PDB entry 7BOG | electron microscopy, 2.75 A resolution | chains A and E of the 13 polymer chains in the assembly

# Chain A
Molecule: 16S rRNA
Organism: Escherichia coli (strain K12)
Sequence (1542 nucleotides; row label = number of the first residue in the row):
     1 AAAUUGAAGAGUUUGAUCAUGGCUCAGAUUGAACGCUGGCGGCAGGCCUA
    51 ACACAUGCAAGUCGAACGGUAACAGGAAGAAGCUUGCUUCUUUGCUGACG
   101 AGUGGCGGACGGGUGAGUAAUGUCUGGGAAACUGCCUGAUGGAGGGGGAU
   151 AACUACUGGAAACGGUAGCUAAUACCGCAUAACGUCGCAAGACCAAAGAG
   201 GGGGACCUUCGGGCCUCUUGCCAUCGGAUGUGCCCAGAUGGGAUUAGCUA
   251 GUAGGUGGGGUAACGGCUCACCUAGGCGACGAUCCCUAGCUGGUCUGAGA
   301 GGAUGACCAGCCACACUGGAACUGAGACACGGUCCAGACUCCUACGGGAG
   351 GCAGCAGUGGGGAAUAUUGCACAAUGGGCGCAAGCCUGAUGCAGCCAUGC
   401 CGCGUGUAUGAAGAAGGCCUUCGGGUUGUAAAGUACUUUCAGCGGGGAGG
   451 AAGGGAGUAAAGUUAAUACCUUUGCUCAUUGACGUUACCCGCAGAAGAAG
   501 CACCGGCUAACUCCGUGCCAGCAGCCXCGGUAAUACGGAGGGUGCAAGCG
   551 UUAAUCGGAAUUACUGGGCGUAAAGCGCACGCAGGCGGUUUGUUAAGUCA
   601 GAUGUGAAAUCCCCGGGCUCAACCUGGGAACUGCAUCUGAUACUGGCAAG
   651 CUUGAGUCUCGUAGAGGGGGGUAGAAUUCCAGGUGUAGCGGUGAAAUGCG
   701 UAGAGAUCUGGAGGAAUACCGGUGGCGAAGGCGGCCCCCUGGACGAAGAC
   751 UGACGCUCAGGUGCGAAAGCGUGGGGAGCAAACAGGAUUAGAUACCCUGG
   801 UAGUCCACGCCGUAAACGAUGUCGACUUGGAGGUUGUGCCCUUGAGGCGU
   851 GGCUUCCGGAGCUAACGCGUUAAGUCGACCGCCUGGGGAGUACGGCCGCA
   901 AGGUUAAAACUCAAAUGAAUUGACGGGGGCCCGCACAAGCGGUGGAGCAU
   951 GUGGUUUAAUUCGAUGXAACGCGAAGAACCUUACCUGGUCUUGACAUCCA
  1001 CGGAAGUUUUCAGAGAUGAGAAUGUGCCUUCGGGAACCGUGAGACAGGUG
  1051 CUGCAUGGCUGUCGUCAGCUCGUGUUGUGAAAUGUUGGGUUAAGUCCCGC
  1101 AACGAGCGCAACCCUUAUCCUUUGUUGCCAGCGGUCCGGCCGGGAACUCA
  1151 AAGGAGACUGCCAGUGAUAAACUGGAGGAAGGUGGGGAUGACGUCAAGUC
  1201 AUCAUGGCCCUUACGACCAGGGCUACACACGUGCUACAAUGGCGCAUACA
  1251 AAGAGAAGCGACCUCGCGAGAGCAAGCGGACCUCAUAAAGUGCGUCGUAG
  1301 UCCGGAUUGGAGUCUGCAACUCGACUCCAUGAAGUCGGAAUCGCUAGUAA
  1351 UCGUGGAUCAGAAUGCCACGGUGAAUACGUUCCCGGGCCUUGUACACACC
  1401 GCCCGUXACACCAUGGGAGUGGGUUGCAAAAGAAGUAGGUAGCUUAACCU
  1451 UCGGGAGGGCGCUUACCACUUUGUGAUUCAUGACUGGGGUGAAGUCGUAA
  1501 CAAGGUAACCGUAGGGGAACCUGCGGUUGGAUCACCUCCUUA
Disordered / not traced: 931-1386, 1400-1402, 1500-1505, 1537-1542
Modified residues: PSU (pseudouridine-5'-monophosphate) at position 516, G7M (N7-methyl-guanosine-5'-monophosphate) at position 527, 2MG (2N-methylguanosine-5'-monophosphate) at position 966, 5MC (5-methylcytidine-5'-monophosphate) at position 967, 2MG (2N-methylguanosine-5'-monophosphate) at position 1207, 4OC (4n,o2'-methylcytidine-5'-monophosphate) at position 1402, 5MC (5-methylcytidine-5'-monophosphate) at position 1407, UR3 (3-methyluridine-5'-monophoshate) at position 1498, 2MG (2N-methylguanosine-5'-monophosphate) at position 1516, MA6 (6N-dimethyladenosine-5'-monophoshate) at position 1518, MA6 (6N-dimethyladenosine-5'-monophoshate) at position 1519
Ion coordination: Mg2+ site 1 near U13 (its only coordinating residue here); Mg2+ site 2 near G21 (its only coordinating residue here); Mg2+ site 3: C48, G115; Mg2+ site 4 near A53 (its only coordinating residue here); Mg2+ site 5: A59, U387; Mg2+ site 6 near G100 (its only coordinating residue here); Mg2+ site 7: A109, G331; Mg2+ site 8 near G111 (its only coordinating residue here); Mg2+ site 9 near G113 (its only coordinating residue here); Mg2+ site 10: G145, A197; Mg2+ site 11 near A171 (its only coordinating residue here); Mg2+ site 12: A174, C175; 29 more Mg2+ sites not listed
From the paper describing this entry:
  - conformationally variable residues (order/disorder transition): U1393 to A1394

# Chain E
Molecule: 30S ribosomal protein S5
Organism: Escherichia coli (strain K12)
Reference sequence: P0A7W1 (RS5_ECOLI); residue numbers follow UniProt; this construct covers 1-167
Amino-acid sequence (167 residues; row label = number of the first residue in the row):
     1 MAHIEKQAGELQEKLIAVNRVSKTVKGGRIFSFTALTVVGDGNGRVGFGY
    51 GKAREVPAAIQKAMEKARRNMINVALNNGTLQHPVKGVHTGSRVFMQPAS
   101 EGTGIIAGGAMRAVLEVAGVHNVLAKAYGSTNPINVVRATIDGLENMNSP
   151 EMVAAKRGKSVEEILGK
Disordered / not traced: 1-9, 166-167
UniProt features mapped onto this chain:
  - modified residue: Ala2 (N-acetylalanine)
  - natural variant: Arg20 (R20L: In strain: SPCR9), Val21 (V21E: In strain: SPCR7), Ser22 (S22P: In strain: SPCR13 and SPCR15), Gly104 (G104R: In strain: N-660), Arg112 (R112G: In strain: NEA-314; R112L: In strain: N-421 and D-1023; R112S: In strain: NEA-319), Glu151 (E151S: In strain: B), Glu162 to Lys167 (sequence variant, change not given here; In strain: 0-1)
  - mutagenesis: Arg20 to Arg29 (No effect on mRNA unwinding ability of the ribosome)

# How chain A and chain E interact
Contacting residue pairs (44):
  U5(A) with Ser100(E), hydrogen bond to the base
  G6(A) with Ala99(E), base contact; Ser100(E), hydrogen bond to the base; Thr103(E), hydrogen bond to the base; Leu124(E), base contact
  A7(A) with Phe95(E), base contact; Gln97(E), base contact; Leu124(E), phosphate contact; Ala125(E), hydrogen bond to the sugar; Tyr128(E), base contact
  A8(A) with Ile106(E), phosphate contact; Ala107(E), hydrogen bond to the sugar; Gly108(E), hydrogen bond to the sugar; Ala125(E), sugar contact
  G9(A) with Gly108(E), sugar contact; Lys126(E), salt bridge to the phosphate; Ala127(E), hydrogen bond to the phosphate
  A10(A) with Thr131(E), hydrogen bond to the phosphate
  G15(A) with Ser22(E), hydrogen bond to the sugar; Lys23(E), base contact; Arg29(E), hydrogen bond to the sugar
  A16(A) with Val21(E), sugar contact; Ser22(E), hydrogen bond to the sugar
  U17(A) with Asn19(E), hydrogen bond to the phosphate
  C18(A) with Asn132(E), hydrogen bond to the phosphate; Asn135(E), phosphate contact
  A19(A) with Ser130(E), hydrogen bond to the phosphate; Asn132(E), hydrogen bond to the phosphate; Asn135(E), phosphate contact
  U20(A) with Ser130(E), phosphate contact
  G558(A) with Lys126(E), phosphate contact
  A559(A) with Lys126(E), salt bridge to the phosphate
  A560(A) with Tyr128(E), stacking on the base
  A864(A) with Thr90(E), sugar contact
  U921(A) with Lys23(E), sugar contact; Thr24(E), hydrogen bond to the sugar
  G922(A) with Thr24(E), hydrogen bond to the sugar; Val25(E), sugar contact; Lys26(E), phosphate contact
  A923(A) with Lys26(E), phosphate contact
  A1396(A) with Arg29(E), hydrogen bond to the phosphate
  C1397(A) with Arg29(E), salt bridge to the phosphate
  A1398(A) with Lys26(E), hydrogen bond to the base; Gly27(E), hydrogen bond to the base
Other interface residues (no listed pair), chain A (24 interface residues in all): A865, C924
Other interface residues (no listed pair), chain E (34 interface residues in all): Arg20, Gly91, Arg93, Gly109, Arg112, Gly129, Ile134

# Summary
24 residues of chain A and 34 residues of chain E are in contact; the contacts include 20 hydrogen bonds, 3
salt bridges and 1 aromatic stacking contact. Polar contacts include U5(A)-Ser100(E), G6(A)-Ser100(E) and
G6(A)-Thr103(E). Curated annotation (UniProt) lists 10 mutagenesis sites on chain E. From the paper:
conformational variability at U1393(A).
Here chain A is 16S rRNA and chain E is 30S ribosomal protein S5, both from Escherichia coli (strain K12).
Entry 7BOG (Bacterial 30S ribosomal subunit assembly complex state E (body domain)) was determined by electron
microscopy, deposited together with 7AF3, 7AF5, 7AF8, 7AFA, 7AFD, 7AFH and 17 further entries.
